6UD5 - chains B and C of the 4 polymer chains in the assembly; structure by X-ray diffraction, 2.05 A resolution.

[Chain B (and C)]
Molecule: Tryptophan 2,3-dioxygenase
From: Homo sapiens
Notes: EC 1.13.11.11; chain C of this document is another copy of the same molecule, construct and numbering; everything in this record applies to it too
UniProt: P48775 (T23O_HUMAN); residues 18-389 here = UniProt positions 18-389
Amino-acid sequence (380 residues; each row starts with the number of its first residue):
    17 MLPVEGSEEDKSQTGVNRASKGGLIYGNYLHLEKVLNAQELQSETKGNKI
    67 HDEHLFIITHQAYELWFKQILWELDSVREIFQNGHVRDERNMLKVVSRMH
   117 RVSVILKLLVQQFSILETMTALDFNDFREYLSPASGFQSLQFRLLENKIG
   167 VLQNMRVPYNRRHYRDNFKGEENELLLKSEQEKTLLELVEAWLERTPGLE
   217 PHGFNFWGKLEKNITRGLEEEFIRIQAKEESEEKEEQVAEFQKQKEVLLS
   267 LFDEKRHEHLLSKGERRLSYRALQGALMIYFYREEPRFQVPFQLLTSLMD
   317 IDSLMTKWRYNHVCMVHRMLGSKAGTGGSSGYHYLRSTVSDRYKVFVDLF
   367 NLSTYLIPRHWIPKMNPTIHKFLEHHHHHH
Not modelled in the structure: 17-38, 176-179, 390-396 (chain C: 17-38, 175-179, 244-248, 392-396)
Construct notes: initiating methionine (17); expression tag (390-396)
Bound ions: heme Fe: His328 (together with carbon monoxide)
Residues lining bound ligands:
  - carbon monoxide (CMO): His76, Ser151, Gly152, His328
  - heme (HEM): Phe72, Thr75, His76, Tyr79, Phe83, Phe129, Leu132, Met135, Phe140, Ser151, Gly152, Phe153, Ser155, Phe158, Arg159, Trp324, His328, Met331, Val332, Met335, Leu336, Gly341, Thr342, Gly343, Gly344, Ser345, Gly347, Tyr350, Leu351, Thr354
  - tryptophan (TRP), molecule 1: Phe72, His76, Phe140, Arg144, Leu147, Ala150, Ser151, Leu336, Ala340, Gly341, Thr342
  - tryptophan (TRP), molecule 2: Val102, Arg103, Glu105, Trp208, Arg211, Thr212, Pro213, Ile295, Arg303, Phe304, Pro307
Curated features (UniProtKB/Swiss-Prot):
  - binding site (substrate): Phe72 to His76, Arg144, Thr342
  - binding site (heme): His328
  - natural variant: Met108 (M108I: In HYPTRP)
  - mutagenesis: Tyr42 (Y42A: Reduces enzyme activity by 99%), Tyr45 (Y45A: Reduces enzyme activity by 99%), Phe72 (F72A: Abolishes enzyme activity), His76 (H76A: Abolishes enzyme activity), Phe140 (F140A: Reduces enzyme activity by 99%), Arg144 (R144A: Reduces enzyme activity by 99%), Ser151 (S151A: Reduces enzyme activity by 90%), Tyr175 (Y175G: Reduces enzyme activity), His328 (H328A: Abolishes enzyme activity)
What the authors report for this chain:
  - binding site for tryptophan: His76, Arg144, Thr342

[How chain B and chain C interact]
Pairs across the interface - 27 pairs, chain B then chain C:
  Glu105(B) with Gln305(C), hydrogen bond (backbone-side chain)
  Arg106(B) with Glu300(C); Glu301(C), salt bridge; Pro302(C); Gln305(C), hydrogen bond (backbone-side chain); His386(C)
  Met108(B) with Gln305(C)
  Leu109(B) with Arg299(C); Gln305(C); Gln309(C)
  Lys110(B) with Glu300(C)
  Arg299(B) with Leu109(C)
  Glu300(B) with Arg106(C); Lys110(C)
  Glu301(B) with Arg106(C), salt bridge
  Pro302(B) with Arg106(C); His391(C), hydrogen bond (backbone-side chain)
  Arg303(B) with His391(C)
  Gln305(B) with Glu105(C), hydrogen bond (side chain-backbone); Arg106(C), hydrogen bond (side chain-backbone); Met108(C); Leu109(C); Val306(C)
  Val306(B) with Gln305(C); Val306(C), hydrophobic
  Gln309(B) with Leu109(C); Gln309(C), hydrogen bond
Also at the interface, not in a pair above, chain B (16 interface residues in all): Asn107, Phe308, Leu389
Also at the interface, not in a pair above, chain C (16 interface residues in all): Asn107, Phe308

[Summary]
Chain B and chain C each contribute 16 residues to their interface; the contacts include 6 hydrogen bonds and
2 salt bridges. Polar pairs include Arg106(B)-Glu301(C), Glu105(B)-Gln305(C) and Arg106(B)-Gln305(C). Bound to
chain B: heme, carbon monoxide and tryptophan. The paper reports a binding site for tryptophan at His76(B),
Arg144(B) and Thr342(B).
Both chains are Tryptophan 2,3-dioxygenase (Homo sapiens). Entry 6UD5 (Crystal structure of human tryptophan
2,3-dioxygenase in complex with carbon monoxide and tryptophan) was determined by X-ray diffraction (same
publication as 6UBP).
